5CZ7 - chains M and b of the 28 polymer chains in the assembly; structure by X-ray diffraction, 2.50 A resolution.

== Chain M ==
Molecule: Proteasome subunit beta type-7
From: Saccharomyces cerevisiae (strain ATCC 204508 / S288c)
Notes: EC 3.4.25.1
Reference sequence: P30657 (PSB7_YEAST); residues -12 to 233 here correspond to UniProt positions 21-266 (UniProt number = residue number + 33)
Chain sequence (246 residues; numbered -12 to 233; the number before each row is that of its first residue; numbers below 1 keep their minus sign (Thr-12 is residue -12)):
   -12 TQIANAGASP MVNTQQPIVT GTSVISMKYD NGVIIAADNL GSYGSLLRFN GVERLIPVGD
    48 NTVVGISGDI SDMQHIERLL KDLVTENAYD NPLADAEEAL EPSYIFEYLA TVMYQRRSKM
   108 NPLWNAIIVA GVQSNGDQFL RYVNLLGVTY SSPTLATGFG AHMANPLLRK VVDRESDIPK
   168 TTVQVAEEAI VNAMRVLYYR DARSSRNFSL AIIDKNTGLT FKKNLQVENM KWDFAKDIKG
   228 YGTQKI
Not modelled in the structure: -12 to 0

== Chain b ==
Molecule: Proteasome subunit beta type-1
From: Saccharomyces cerevisiae (strain ATCC 204508 / S288c)
Notes: EC 3.4.25.1
Reference sequence: P38624 (PSB1_YEAST); residues 1-196 here correspond to UniProt positions 20-215 (UniProt number = residue number + 19)
Chain sequence (196 residues; numbered 1 to 196; the number before each row is that of its first residue):
     1 TSIMAVTFKD GVILGADSRT TTGAYIANRV TDKLTRVHDK IWCCRSGSAA DTQAIADIVQ
    61 YHLELYTSQY GTPSTETAAS VFKELCYENK DNLTAGIIVA GYDDKNKGEV YTIPLGGSVH
   121 KLPYAIAGSG STFIYGYCDK NFRENMSKEE TVDFIKHSLS QAIKWDGSSG GVIRMVVLTA
   181 AGVERLIFYP DEYEQL
Covalently attached groups: bortezomib (BO2) linked to Thr1
Small-molecule neighbours: bortezomib (BO2; N-[(1R)-1-(dihydroxyboryl)-3-methylbutyl]-N-(pyrazin-2-ylcarbonyl)-L-phenylalaninamide): Arg19, Thr20, Thr21, Thr22, Ala27, Thr31, Lys33, Arg45, Ser46, Gly47, Ser48, Ala49, Thr52, Ser129, Ser168
UniProt features mapped onto this chain:
  - active site: Thr1 (Nucleophile)
From the paper describing this entry:
  - catalytic residues: Lys33 (proposed by the authors, not directly observed)

== Interface between chain M and chain b ==
Pairs across the interface (62):
  Ser32(M) with Trp165(b); Asp166(b); Gly167(b), hydrogen bond (backbone-backbone)
  Leu33(M) with Phe133(b), hydrophobic; Trp165(b)
  Leu34(M) with Lys164(b); Trp165(b), hydrogen bond (backbone-backbone); Gly167(b)
  Arg35(M) with Trp165(b)
  Asn37(M) with Trp165(b)
  Phe146(M) with Ala24(b), hydrophobic; Tyr25(b)
  Tyr185(M) with Glu194(b), hydrogen bond
  Tyr186(M) with Ile26(b); Arg29(b)
  Arg187(M) with Ala24(b); Tyr25(b); Ile26(b), hydrogen bond (backbone-backbone); Ala27(b), hydrogen bond (side chain-backbone); Asn28(b); Arg29(b)
  Asp188(M) with Ala24(b); Ile26(b)
  Ala189(M) with Arg19(b); Thr21(b); Ala24(b), hydrogen bond (backbone-backbone); Ile26(b); Gly167(b)
  Arg193(M) with Asp191(b), salt bridge; Glu194(b), salt bridge
  Lys218(M) with Arg29(b), hydrogen bond (backbone-side chain)
  Trp219(M) with Arg29(b); Gly171(b); Val172(b), hydrophobic; Tyr189(b); Pro190(b)
  Asp220(M) with Tyr189(b)
  Phe221(M) with Arg29(b); Val30(b), hydrophobic
  Ala222(M) with Val30(b), hydrophobic; Arg174(b), hydrogen bond (backbone-side chain); Ile187(b), hydrophobic
  Lys223(M) with Ile187(b); Tyr189(b)
  Ile225(M) with Val30(b), hydrophobic; Arg174(b)
  Lys226(M) with Asp32(b); Arg185(b)
  Gly227(M) with Asp32(b), hydrogen bond (backbone-side chain)
  Tyr228(M) with Thr35(b); Arg45(b); Gln53(b), hydrogen bond (side chain-backbone); Ala56(b); Asp57(b), hydrogen bond
  Gln231(M) with Leu34(b); Thr35(b); Arg36(b), hydrogen bond (side chain-backbone); Trp42(b); Arg185(b)
  Ile233(M) with Arg36(b); Trp42(b); Arg185(b), hydrogen bond (backbone-side chain)
Other interface residues (no listed pair), chain M (27 interface residues in all): Met150, Arg190, Met217
Other interface residues (no listed pair), chain b (35 interface residues in all): Ile163, Ser168, Val183

== Overview ==
The interface between chain M and chain b involves 27 residues on one side and 35 on the other; the contacts
include 13 hydrogen bonds and 2 salt bridges. Among the polar pairs are Arg193(M)-Asp191(b),
Arg193(M)-Glu194(b) and Tyr185(M)-Glu194(b). Covalently linked bortezomib: at Thr1(b). The paper reports the
catalytic residue Lys33(b).
Here chain M is Proteasome subunit beta type-7 and chain b is Proteasome subunit beta type-1, both from
Saccharomyces cerevisiae (strain ATCC 204508 / S288c). Entry 5CZ7 (Yeast 20S proteasome beta5-T1A beta5-K81R
double mutant in complex with Bortezomib, propeptide expressed in cis) was determined by X-ray diffraction
(same publication as 5CZ4, 5CZ5, 5CZ6, 5CZ8, 5CZ9, 5CZA and 16 further entries).
